8IFL - chains J and N of the 16 polymer chains in the assembly; structure by electron microscopy, 3.11 A resolution.

# Chain J (and N)
Molecule: TIR domain-containing protein
From: Thermoflavifilum thermophilum
Notes: chain N of this document is another copy of the same molecule, construct and numbering; everything in this record applies to it too
UniProtKB: A0A1I7NFG5 (A0A1I7NFG5_9BACT); numbering as in UniProt (aligned over 1-450)
Sequence (450 residues; each row starts with the number of its first residue):
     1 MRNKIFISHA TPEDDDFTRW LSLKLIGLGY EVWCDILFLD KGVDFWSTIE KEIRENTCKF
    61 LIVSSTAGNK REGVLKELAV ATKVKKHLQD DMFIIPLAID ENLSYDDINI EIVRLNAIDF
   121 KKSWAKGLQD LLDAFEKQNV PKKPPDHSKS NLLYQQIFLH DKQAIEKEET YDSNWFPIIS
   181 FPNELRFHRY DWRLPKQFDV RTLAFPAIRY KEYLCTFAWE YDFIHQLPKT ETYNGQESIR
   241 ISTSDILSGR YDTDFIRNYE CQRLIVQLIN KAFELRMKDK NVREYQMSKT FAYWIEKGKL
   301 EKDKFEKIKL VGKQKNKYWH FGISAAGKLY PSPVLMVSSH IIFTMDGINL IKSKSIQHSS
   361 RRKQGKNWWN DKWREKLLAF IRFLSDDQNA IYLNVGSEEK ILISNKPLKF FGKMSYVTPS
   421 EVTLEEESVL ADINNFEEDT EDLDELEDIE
Not modelled in the structure: 1, 142-145, 421-450 (chain N: 1-2, 40-43, 142-143, 421-450)
From the paper describing this entry:
  - mutagenesis - G42P, D44A, E50A, R54A, E77A, R114A: abolished catalytic activity
  - catalytic residues: E77 (proposed by the authors, not directly observed)
  - self-association interface (contacts with another copy of this molecule): E50, R54

# How chain J and chain N interact
Contacting residue pairs (22):
  F38(J) - K137(N)
  L39(J) - N116(N)
  D40(J) - M92(N)
  D40(J) - N116(N)  hydrogen bond (backbone-side chain)
  D40(J) - K137(N)
  D40(J) - Q138(N)  hydrogen bond
  K41(J) - N116(N)
  K41(J) - A117(N)
  K41(J) - I118(N)
  K41(J) - Q138(N)  hydrogen bond (backbone-side chain)
  G42(J) - D91(N)
  G42(J) - M92(N)
  G42(J) - I94(N)
  G42(J) - I95(N)
  G42(J) - L115(N)
  G42(J) - N116(N)  hydrogen bond (backbone-backbone)
  V43(J) - M92(N)  hydrophobic
  V43(J) - L115(N)
  V43(J) - N116(N)  hydrogen bond (backbone-backbone)
  D44(J) - D91(N)
  D44(J) - R114(N)  salt bridge
  F45(J) - R114(N)
Other interface residues (no listed pair), chain J (11 interface residues in all): L37, W46, S47
Other interface residues (no listed pair), chain N (14 interface residues in all): F93, V113, A134

# Overview
The interface between chain J and chain N involves 11 residues on one side and 14 on the other, with 5
hydrogen bonds and 1 salt bridge. Among the polar pairs are D44(J)-R114(N), D40(J)-N116(N) and D40(J)-Q138(N).
The paper reports the catalytic residue E77(J); G42P, D44A and E50A of chain J, among others, abolish
catalytic activity; 6 substitutions were tested in all.
Both chains are TIR domain-containing protein (Thermoflavifilum thermophilum). Entry 8IFL (Cryo-EM structure
of tetrameric SPARTA gRNA-ssDNA target complex in state 1) was determined by electron microscopy, deposited
together with 8IFK, 8IFM and 8K34.
